8Q36 - chains BBB and JJJ of the 11 polymer chains in the assembly; structure by X-ray diffraction, 2.60 A resolution.

# Chain BBB
Protein: Histone H4
Organism: Homo sapiens
UniProt: P62805 (H4_HUMAN); residues 16-102 here correspond to UniProt positions 17-103 (UniProt number = residue number + 1)
Chain sequence (87 residues; each row starts with the number of its first residue):
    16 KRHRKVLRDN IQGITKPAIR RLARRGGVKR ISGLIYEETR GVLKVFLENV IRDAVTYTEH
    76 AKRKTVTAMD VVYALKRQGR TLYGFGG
Disordered / not traced: 16-20

# Chain JJJ
Molecule: 145-nt DNA strand
Organism: Homo sapiens
Sequence (145 nucleotides; each row starts with the number of its first residue; numbers below 1 keep their minus sign (DA-72 is residue -72)):
   -72 ATCAATATCC ACCTGCAGAT ACTACCAAAA GTGTATTTGG AAACTGCTCC ATCAAAAGGC
   -12 ATGTTCAGCT GATTCAGCTG AACATGCCTT TTGATGGAGC AGTTTCCAAA TACACTTTTG
    48 GTAGTATCTG CAGGTGGATA TTGAT

# Chain BBB / chain JJJ interface
Pairs across the interface (15):
  Val21(BBB) with DT16(JJJ), phosphate contact
  Arg23(BBB) with DT16(JJJ), sugar contact
  Arg35(BBB) with DA8(JJJ), salt bridge to the phosphate
  Arg45(BBB) with DT6(JJJ), base contact; DG7(JJJ), hydrogen bond to the sugar; DA8(JJJ), phosphate contact
  Ile46(BBB) with DG7(JJJ), sugar contact; DA8(JJJ), hydrogen bond to the phosphate
  Ser47(BBB) with DG7(JJJ), phosphate contact
  Gly48(BBB) with DG7(JJJ), hydrogen bond to the phosphate
  Arg78(BBB) with DC27(JJJ), phosphate contact
  Lys79(BBB) with DG26(JJJ), phosphate contact; DC27(JJJ), hydrogen bond to the phosphate
  Thr80(BBB) with DG26(JJJ), sugar contact; DC27(JJJ), hydrogen bond to the phosphate
Also at the interface, not in a pair above, chain BBB (14 interface residues in all): Arg39, Lys44, Tyr51, Lys77
Also at the interface, not in a pair above, chain JJJ (9 interface residues in all): DA9, DT17, DA28

# Overview
14 residues of chain BBB and 9 residues of chain JJJ are in contact, with 5 hydrogen bonds and 1 salt bridge.
Polar contacts include Arg45(BBB)-DG7(JJJ), Ile46(BBB)-DA8(JJJ) and Gly48(BBB)-DG7(JJJ).
Here chain BBB is Histone H4 and chain JJJ is a 145-nt DNA strand, both from Homo sapiens. Entry 8Q36
(Structure of Nucleosome Core with a Bound Metallopeptide Conjugate (Foamy Virus GAG Peptide-Au[I] Compound))
was determined by X-ray diffraction together with 8Q3E, 8Q3M and 8Q3X from the same study.
